PDB entry 3VPT | X-ray diffraction, 1.90 A resolution | chain A

== Chain A ==
Name: Glutathione S-transferase sigma
Source organism: Bombyx mori
Notes: EC 2.5.1.18
UniProt: Q5CCJ4 (Q5CCJ4_BOMMO); residues 0-203 here correspond to UniProt positions 1-204 (UniProt number = residue number + 1)
Sequence (204 residues; numbered 0 to 203; the number before each row is that of its first residue; numbering starts at 0):
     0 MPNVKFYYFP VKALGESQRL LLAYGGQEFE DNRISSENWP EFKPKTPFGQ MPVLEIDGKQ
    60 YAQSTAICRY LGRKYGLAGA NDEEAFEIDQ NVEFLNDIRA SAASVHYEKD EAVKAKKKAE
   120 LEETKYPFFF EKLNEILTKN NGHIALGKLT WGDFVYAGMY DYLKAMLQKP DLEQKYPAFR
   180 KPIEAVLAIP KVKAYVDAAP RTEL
Disordered / not traced: 0
Residues lining bound ligands:
  - s-1,2-propanediol (PGO), molecule 1: Tyr-6, Phe-41, Lys-44, Thr-45, Val-52, Glu-54, Gln-59
  - s-1,2-propanediol (PGO), molecule 2: Lys-11, Leu-19, Ala-156, Asp-160, Ile-182, Leu-186
  - s-1,2-propanediol (PGO), molecule 3: Leu-13, Ser-63, Thr-64, Val-91, Asn-95, Arg-98, Val-154, Met-158
  - s-1,2-propanediol (PGO), molecule 4: Lys-42, Pro-43, Thr-45, Pro-46, Phe-47, Gly-48, Lys-131, Glu-134
  - s-1,2-propanediol (PGO), molecule 5: Gly-75, Leu-76, Ala-77, Gly-78, Lys-147, Leu-148, Thr-149

== In short ==
Chain A binds 5 copies of s-1,2-propanediol.
Chain A is Glutathione S-transferase sigma (Bombyx mori); the structure, Crystal structure of Bombyx mori
sigma-class glutathione transferase in apo form, was determined by X-ray diffraction, deposited together with
3VPQ.
